Entry 8P8V (electron microscopy, 8.70 A resolution (very low resolution: no residue pairs are listed; an interface is given only as per-side residue counts)); this record covers chains 5 and C of the 59 polymer chains in the assembly.

# Chain 5
Molecule: 16S ribosomal RNA
Organism: Mycoplasmoides pneumoniae M129
Sequence (1520 nucleotides; each row starts with the number of its first residue):
     1 UUUUUCUGAG AGUUUGAUCC UGGCUCAGGA UUAACGCUGG CGGCAUGCCU AAUACAUGCA
    61 AGUCGAUCGA AAGUAGUAAU ACUUUAGAGG CGAACGGGUG AGUAACACGU AUCCAAUCUA
   121 CCUUAUAAUG GGGGAUAACU AGUUGAAAGA CUAGCUAAUA CCGCAUAAGA ACUUUGGUUC
   181 GCAUGAAUCA AAGUUGAAAG GACCUGCAAG GGUUCGUUAU UUGAUGAGGG UGCGCCAUAU
   241 CAGCUAGUUG GUGGGGUAAC GGCCUACCAA GGCAAUGACG UGUAGCUAUG CUGAGAAGUA
   301 GAAUAGCCAC AAUGGGACUG AGACACGGCC CAUACUCCUA CGGGAGGCAG CAGUAGGGAA
   361 UUUUUCACAA UGAGCGAAAG CUUGAUGGAG CAAUGCCGCG UGAACGAUGA AGGUCUUUAA
   421 GAUUGUAAAG UUCUUUUAUU UGGGAAGAAU GACUUUAGCA GGUAAUGGCU AGAGUUUGAC
   481 UGUACCAUUU UGAAUAAGUG ACGACUAACU AUGUGCCAGC AGUCGCGGUA AUACAUAGGU
   541 CGCAAGCGUU AUCCGGAUUU AUUGGGCGUA AAGCAAGCGC AGGCGGAUUG AAAAGUCUGG
   601 UGUUAAAGGC AGCUGCUUAA CAGUUGUAUG CAUUGGAAAC UAUUAAUCUA GAGUGUGGUA
   661 GGGAGUUUUG GAAUUUCAUG UGGAGCGGUG AAAUGCGUAG AUAUAUGAAG GAACACCAGU
   721 GGCGAAGGCG AAAACUUAGG CCAUUACUGA CGCUUAGGCU UGAAAGUGUG GGGAGCAAAU
   781 AGGAUUAGAU ACCCUAGUAG UCCACACCGU AAACGAUAGA UACUAGCUGU CGGGGCGAUC
   841 CCCUCGGUAG UGAAGUUAAC ACAUUAAGUA UCUCGCCUGG GUAGUACAUU CGCAAGAAUG
   901 AAACUCAAAC GGAAUUGACG GGGACCCGCA CAAGUGGUGG AGCAUGUUGC UUAAUUCGAC
   961 GGUACACGAA AAACCUUACC UAGACUUGAC AUCCUUGGCA AAAUUAUGGA AACAUAAUGG
  1021 AGGUUAACCG AGUGACAGGU GGUGCAUGGU UGUCGUCAGC UCGUGUCGUG AGAUGUUGGG
  1081 UUAAGUCCCG CAACGAGCGC AACCCUUAUC GUUAGUUACA UUGUCUAGCG AGACUGCUAA
  1141 UGCAAAUUGG AGGAAGGAAG GGAUGACGUC AAAUCAUCAU GCCCCUUAUG UCUAGGGCUG
  1201 CAAACGUGCU ACAAUGGCCA AUACAAACAG UCGCCAGCUU GUAAAAGUGA GCAAAUCUGU
  1261 AAAGUUGGUC UCAGUUCGGA UUGAGGGCUG CAAUUCGUCC UCAUGAAGUC GGAAUCACUA
  1321 GUAAUCGCGA AUCAGCUAUG UCGCGGUGAA UACGUUCUCG GGUCUUGUAC ACACXGXCCG
  1381 UCAAACUAUG AAAGCUGGUA AUAUUUAAAA ACGUGUUGCU AACCAUUAGG AAGCGCAUGU
  1441 CAAGGAUAGC ACCGGUGAUU GGAGUUAAGU CGUAACAAGG UACCCCUACG AGAACGUGGG
  1501 GGUGGAUCAC CUCCUUUCUA
Not modelled in the structure: 1-4, 1511-1520
Sequence notes: conflict A1003 (G119315 in 26117688)
Modified positions: 7MG (7N-methyl-8-hydroguanosine-5'-monophosphate) at position 525, 5MC (5-methylcytidine-5'-monophosphate) at position 1375, B8T (4-methyl, cytidine-5'-monophosphate) at position 1377, MA6 (6N-dimethyladenosine-5'-monophoshate) at position 1493, MA6 (6N-dimethyladenosine-5'-monophoshate) at position 1494
Bound ions: Mg2+ site 1 near G22 (its only coordinating residue here); Mg2+ site 2: C49, G100; Mg2+ site 3 near A54 (its only coordinating residue here); Mg2+ site 4 near U85 (its only coordinating residue here); Mg2+ site 5: A94, G327; Mg2+ site 6: C95, G96; Mg2+ site 7 near G98 (its only coordinating residue here); Mg2+ site 8: A101, G102, G285; Mg2+ site 9: A160, C161; Mg2+ site 10 near A165 (its only coordinating residue here); Mg2+ site 11 near G251 (its only coordinating residue here); Mg2+ site 12 near U252 (its only coordinating residue here); 41 more Mg2+ sites not listed

# Chain C
Name: 30S ribosomal protein S4
Organism: Mycoplasmoides pneumoniae M129
Reference sequence: P46775 (RS4_MYCPN); residues 1-205 here = UniProt positions 1-205
Amino-acid sequence (205 residues; each row starts with the number of its first residue):
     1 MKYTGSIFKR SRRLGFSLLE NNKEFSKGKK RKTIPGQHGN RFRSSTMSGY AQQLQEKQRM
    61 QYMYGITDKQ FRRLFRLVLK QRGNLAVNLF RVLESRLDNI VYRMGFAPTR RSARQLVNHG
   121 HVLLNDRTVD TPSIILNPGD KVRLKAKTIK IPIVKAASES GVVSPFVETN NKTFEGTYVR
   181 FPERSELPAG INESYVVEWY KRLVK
Not modelled in the structure: 1

# Chain 5 / chain C interface
At this resolution (9 A) residue pairs are not listed: 50 residues of chain 5 and 60 of chain C lie at the interface.

# Overview
50 residues of chain 5 face 60 of chain C across their interface. C49(5) and G100(5) form the Mg2+ site 2.
A94(5) and G327(5) form the Mg2+ site 5.
Chain 5 is 16S ribosomal RNA and chain C is 30S ribosomal protein S4, both from Mycoplasmoides pneumoniae
M129; the structure, Mycoplasma pneumoniae di-ribosome in chloramphenicol-treated cells (leading 70S), was
determined by electron microscopy, deposited together with 8P6P, 8P7X, 8P7Y, 8P8B and 8P8W.
